PDB entry 9DME | electron microscopy, 3.20 A resolution | chains L and O of the 15 polymer chains in the assembly

== Chain L (and O) ==
Protein: Microtubule-associated protein tau
Notes: chain O of this document is another copy of the same molecule, construct and numbering; everything in this record applies to it too
Reference sequence: P10636 (TAU_HUMAN); residues 295-313 here correspond to UniProt positions 612-630 (UniProt number = residue number + 317)
Amino-acid sequence (23 residues; row label = number of the first residue in the row):
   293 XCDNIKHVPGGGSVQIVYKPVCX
Differences from the reference sequence: expression tag (293-294, 314)
Modified residues: ACE (acetyl group) at position 293; NH2 (amino group) at position 315
UniProt features mapped onto this chain:
  - site (Not glycated): Lys298, Lys311
  - modified residue: Lys298 (N6-acetyllysine), Ser305 (Phosphoserine), Lys311 (N6,N6-dimethyllysine)
  - cross-link (Glycyl lysine isopeptide (Lys-Gly)): Lys298 (interchain with G-Cter in ubiquitin), Lys311 (interchain with G-Cter in ubiquitin)
Glycans and other covalent adducts: 1,3-dimethylbenzene (8VH) linked to Cys294, Cys314

== How chain L and chain O interact ==
Residue-residue contacts (48; chain L residue first):
  ACE_293(L) with ACE_293(O); Cys294(O); Cys314(O); NH2_315(O)
  Cys294(L) with Cys294(O)
  Asp295(L) with Cys294(O), hydrogen bond (backbone-backbone); Asp295(O); Asn296(O), hydrogen bond (backbone-backbone)
  Asn296(L) with Asn296(O), hydrogen bond; Ile297(O)
  Ile297(L) with Ile297(O), hydrophobic
  Lys298(L) with Ile297(O), hydrogen bond (backbone-backbone); Lys298(O); His299(O), hydrogen bond (backbone-backbone)
  His299(L) with His299(O); Ser305(O); Gln307(O)
  Val300(L) with His299(O), hydrogen bond (backbone-backbone); Val300(O)
  Pro301(L) with His299(O); Pro301(O); Gly302(O), hydrogen bond (backbone-backbone); Gly303(O), hydrogen bond (backbone-backbone); Ser305(O)
  Gly303(L) with Gly303(O)
  Gly304(L) with Gly303(O); Gly304(O); Ser305(O), hydrogen bond (backbone-backbone)
  Ser305(L) with Ser305(O)
  Val306(L) with Ser305(O), hydrogen bond (backbone-backbone); Val306(O); Gln307(O), hydrogen bond (backbone-backbone)
  Gln307(L) with Gln307(O), hydrogen bond
  Ile308(L) with Gln307(O), hydrogen bond (backbone-backbone); Ile308(O); Val309(O), hydrogen bond (backbone-backbone)
  Val309(L) with Val309(O)
  Tyr310(L) with Val309(O); Tyr310(O), hydrophobic; Lys311(O), hydrogen bond (backbone-backbone); Pro312(O)
  Lys311(L) with Lys311(O)
  Pro312(L) with Pro312(O), hydrophobic
  Val313(L) with Pro312(O), hydrogen bond (backbone-backbone); Val313(O); Cys314(O), hydrogen bond (backbone-backbone); NH2_315(O), hydrogen bond (backbone-backbone)
  Cys314(L) with NH2_315(O), hydrogen bond (backbone-backbone)
Interface residues without a listed pair, chain L (22 interface residues in all): Gly302

== In short ==
Chain L and chain O form an interface of 22 and 23 residues respectively, with 19 hydrogen bonds. Polar pairs
include Asn296(L)-Asn296(O), Gln307(L)-Gln307(O) and Asp295(L)-Cys294(O). 1,3-dimethylbenzene is covalently
linked to Cys314(L).
Both chains are Microtubule-associated protein tau. Entry 9DME (Type 3 KD-mxyl filament of miniature tau
macrocycle derived from 4R tauopathic fold) was determined by electron microscopy (same publication as 9B3A).
